1YY4 - chains A and B of the 4 polymer chains in the assembly; structure by X-ray diffraction, 2.70 A resolution.

[Chain A (and B)]
Molecule: Estrogen receptor beta
Source organism: Homo sapiens
Notes: fragment: Ligand Binding Domain; chain B of this document is another copy of the same molecule, construct and numbering; everything in this record applies to it too
Reference sequence: Q9UEV6 (ESR2_HUMAN); numbering as in UniProt (aligned over 263-530)
Amino-acid sequence (268 residues; row label = number of the first residue in the row):
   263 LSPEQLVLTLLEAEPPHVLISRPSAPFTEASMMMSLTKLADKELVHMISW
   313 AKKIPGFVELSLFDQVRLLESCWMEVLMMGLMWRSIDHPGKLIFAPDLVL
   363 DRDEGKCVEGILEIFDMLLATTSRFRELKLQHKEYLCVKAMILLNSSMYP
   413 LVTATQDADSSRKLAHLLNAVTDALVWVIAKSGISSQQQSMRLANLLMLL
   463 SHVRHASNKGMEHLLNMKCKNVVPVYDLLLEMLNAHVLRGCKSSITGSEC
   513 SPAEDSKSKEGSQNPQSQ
Unresolved in the structure: 411-420, 498-530
Residues lining bound ligands: 1-chloro-6-(4-hydroxyphenyl)-2-naphthol (4NA): M295, L298, T299, L301, A302, E305, M336, L339, M340, L343, R346, F356, I373, I376, G472, H475, L476, M479

[Interface between chain A and chain B]
Contacting residue pairs (42; chain A residue first):
  M403(A) with M460(B), hydrophobic
  N407(A) with M460(B); H464(B), hydrogen bond
  S409(A) with H464(B), hydrogen bond (backbone-side chain)
  M410(A) with H464(B); H467(B), hydrogen bond
  L430(A) with M460(B), hydrophobic
  T434(A) with M453(B); A456(B); M460(B)
  D435(A) with M453(B)
  V438(A) with Q449(B); S452(B)
  Q449(A) with D435(B), hydrogen bond; V438(B)
  S452(A) with V438(B); L455(B)
  M453(A) with N431(B); T434(B); D435(B)
  L455(A) with S452(B)
  A456(A) with T434(B); L459(B), hydrophobic
  N457(A) with N431(B)
  L459(A) with A456(B)
  M460(A) with M403(B), hydrophobic; N407(B); L430(B), hydrophobic; T434(B)
  S463(A) with N407(B); M410(B); L462(B); R466(B), hydrogen bond (backbone-side chain)
  H464(A) with N407(B), hydrogen bond (side chain-backbone); S409(B); M410(B)
  R466(A) with S463(B); R466(B); H467(B)
  H467(A) with M410(B); R466(B)
  N470(A) with N470(B)
Other interface residues (no listed pair), chain A (23 interface residues in all): S448, L462
Other interface residues (no listed pair), chain B (24 interface residues in all): A382, S448

[In short]
23 residues of chain A face 24 of chain B across their interface; the contacts include 6 hydrogen bonds. Polar
contacts include N407(A)-H464(B), S409(A)-H464(B) and M410(A)-H467(B). Chain A binds
1-chloro-6-(4-hydroxyphenyl)-2-naphthol.
Both chains are Estrogen receptor beta (Homo sapiens). Entry 1YY4 (Crystal structure of estrogen receptor beta
complexed with 1-chloro-6-(4-hydroxy-phenyl)-naphthalen-2-ol) was determined by X-ray diffraction, deposited
together with 1YYE.
